Entry 2ACE (X-ray diffraction, 2.50 A resolution); this record covers chain A.

== Chain A ==
Molecule: Acetylcholinesterase
From: Torpedo californica
Notes: EC 3.1.1.7
UniProt: P04058 (ACES_TORCA); residues 1-537 here correspond to UniProt positions 22-558 (UniProt number = residue number + 21)
Chain sequence (537 residues; row label = number of the first residue in the row):
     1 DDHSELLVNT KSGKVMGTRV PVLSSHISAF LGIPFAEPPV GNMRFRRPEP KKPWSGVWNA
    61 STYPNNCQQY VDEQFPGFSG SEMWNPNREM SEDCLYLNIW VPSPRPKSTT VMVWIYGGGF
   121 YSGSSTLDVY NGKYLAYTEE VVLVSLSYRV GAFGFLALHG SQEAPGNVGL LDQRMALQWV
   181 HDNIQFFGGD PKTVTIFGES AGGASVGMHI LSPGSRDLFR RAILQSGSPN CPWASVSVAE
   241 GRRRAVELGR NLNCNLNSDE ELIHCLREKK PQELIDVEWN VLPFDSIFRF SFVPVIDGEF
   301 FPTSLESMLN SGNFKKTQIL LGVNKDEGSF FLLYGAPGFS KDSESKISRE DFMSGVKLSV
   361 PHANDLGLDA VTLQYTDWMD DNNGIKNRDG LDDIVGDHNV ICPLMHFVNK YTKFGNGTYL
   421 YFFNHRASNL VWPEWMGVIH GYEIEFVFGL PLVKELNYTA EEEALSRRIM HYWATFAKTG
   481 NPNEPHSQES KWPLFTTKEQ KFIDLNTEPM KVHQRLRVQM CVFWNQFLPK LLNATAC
Unresolved in the structure: 1-3, 485-489, 536-537
Swiss-Prot annotation at these positions:
  - active site: Ser-200 (Acyl-ester intermediate), Glu-327 (Charge relay system), His-440 (Charge relay system)
  - glycosylation (N-linked (GlcNAc...) asparagine): Asn-59, Asn-416, Asn-457, Asn-533
Disulfide bonds: Cys-67/Cys-94, Cys-254/Cys-265, Cys-402/Cys-521
Glycans and other covalent adducts: acetylcholine (ACH) linked to Ser-200

== Overview ==
UniProt lists 3 active-site residues.
Chain A is Acetylcholinesterase (Torpedo californica); the structure, Native acetylcholinesterase (e.c.
3.1.1.7) from torpedo californica, was determined by X-ray diffraction.
